9BLB - chains B and G of the 6 polymer chains in the assembly; structure by electron microscopy, 3.20 A resolution.

# Chain B
Molecule: Guanine nucleotide-binding protein G(I)/G(S)/G(T) subunit beta-1
Organism: Homo sapiens
UniProt: P62873 (GBB1_HUMAN); numbering as in UniProt (aligned over 2-340)
Amino-acid sequence (350 residues; each row starts with the number of its first residue; numbers below 1 keep their minus sign (Met-9 is residue -9)):
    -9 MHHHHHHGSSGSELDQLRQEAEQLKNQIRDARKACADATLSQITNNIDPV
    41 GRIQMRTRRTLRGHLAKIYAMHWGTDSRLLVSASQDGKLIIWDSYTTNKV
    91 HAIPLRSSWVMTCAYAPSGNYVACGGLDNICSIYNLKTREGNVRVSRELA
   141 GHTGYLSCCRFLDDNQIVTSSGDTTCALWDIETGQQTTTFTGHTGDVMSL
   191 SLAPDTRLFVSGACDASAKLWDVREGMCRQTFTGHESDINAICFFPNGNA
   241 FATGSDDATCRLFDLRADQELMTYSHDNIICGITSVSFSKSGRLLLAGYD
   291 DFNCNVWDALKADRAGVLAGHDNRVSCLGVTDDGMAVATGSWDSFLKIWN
Not modelled in the structure: -9 to 1
Differences from the reference sequence: expression tag (-9 to 1)
Curated features (UniProtKB/Swiss-Prot):
  - modified residue: Ser2 (N-acetylserine), His266 (Phosphohistidine)
  - natural variant: Leu30 (L30F: In MRD42; uncertain significance), Arg52 (R52G: In MRD42), Gly64 (G64V: In MRD42), Asp76 (D76E: In MRD42; D76G: In MRD42), Gly77 (G77S: In MRD42), Lys78 (K78R: In MRD42), Ile80 (I80N: In MRD42; I80T: In MRD42), His91 (H91R: In MRD42; uncertain significance), Ala92 (A92T: In MRD42), Pro94 (P94S: In MRD42), Leu95 (L95P: In MRD42), Arg96 (R96L: In MRD42), 5 further natural variant entries in UniProt

# Chain G
Molecule: Guanine nucleotide-binding protein G(I)/G(S)/G(O) subunit gamma-2
Organism: Homo sapiens
UniProt: P59768 (GBG2_HUMAN); residues 1-71 here = UniProt positions 1-71
Amino-acid sequence (71 residues; each row starts with the number of its first residue):
     1 MASNNTASIAQARKLVEQLKMEANIDRIKVSKAAADLMAYCEAHAKEDPL
    51 LTPVPASENPFREKKFFCAIL
Not modelled in the structure: 1-7, 63-71
Curated features (UniProtKB/Swiss-Prot):
  - modified residue: Ala2 (N-acetylalanine), Cys68 (Cysteine methyl ester)
  - lipidation: Cys68 (S-geranylgeranyl cysteine)

# Interface between chain B and chain G
Pairs across the interface - 78 pairs, chain B then chain G:
  Glu3(B) - Ile9(G)
  Leu4(B) - Ser8(G)
  Leu4(B) - Ile9(G)
  Leu4(B) - Ala12(G)  hydrophobic
  Leu7(B) - Ile9(G)
  Leu7(B) - Ala12(G)  hydrophobic
  Leu7(B) - Arg13(G)
  Glu10(B) - Val16(G)
  Leu14(B) - Val16(G)
  Leu14(B) - Leu19(G)  hydrophobic
  Lys15(B) - Leu19(G)
  Gln17(B) - Ala23(G)
  Ile18(B) - Leu19(G)  hydrophobic
  Ala21(B) - Arg27(G)
  Ala24(B) - Lys29(G)
  Cys25(B) - Arg27(G)
  Cys25(B) - Ile28(G)
  Cys25(B) - Lys29(G)
  Cys25(B) - Val30(G)  hydrogen bond (backbone-backbone)
  Ala26(B) - Val30(G)  hydrophobic
  Asp27(B) - Lys29(G)
  Asp27(B) - Val30(G)  hydrogen bond (side chain-backbone)
  Asp27(B) - Ser31(G)  hydrogen bond
  Ala28(B) - Val30(G)
  Ala28(B) - Ser31(G)
  Leu30(B) - Ala34(G)  hydrophobic
  Ile33(B) - Ser31(G)
  Ile33(B) - Ala34(G)  hydrophobic
  Ile33(B) - Met38(G)  hydrophobic
  Thr34(B) - Met38(G)
  Ile37(B) - Met38(G)  hydrophobic
  Val40(B) - Leu51(G)  hydrophobic
  Arg48(B) - Phe61(G)
  Arg49(B) - Pro60(G)
  Trp63(B) - Phe61(G)  hydrophobic
  Ser84(B) - Phe61(G)
  Tyr85(B) - Pro60(G)
  Tyr85(B) - Phe61(G)  hydrophobic
  Cys218(B) - Gln18(G)  hydrogen bond (backbone-side chain)
  Arg219(B) - Glu22(G)
  Gln220(B) - Glu22(G)
  Gln220(B) - Ile25(G)
  Thr221(B) - Glu22(G)  hydrogen bond
  Phe235(B) - Tyr40(G)  hydrophobic
  Phe235(B) - Cys41(G)  hydrophobic
  Pro236(B) - Tyr40(G)
  Asn237(B) - Leu37(G)
  Asn237(B) - Tyr40(G)
  Leu252(B) - Leu37(G)  hydrophobic
  Asp254(B) - Ala33(G)
  Arg256(B) - Arg27(G)
  Arg256(B) - Ile28(G)
  Arg256(B) - Asp36(G)  salt bridge
  Asp258(B) - Ile25(G)
  Asp258(B) - Arg27(G)  salt bridge
  Gln259(B) - Val30(G)
  Leu261(B) - Val30(G)  hydrophobic
  Ser279(B) - Asp48(G)  hydrogen bond
  Lys280(B) - Glu47(G)
  Lys280(B) - Asp48(G)  hydrogen bond (backbone-side chain)
  Ser281(B) - Tyr40(G)
  Ser281(B) - Cys41(G)
  Ser281(B) - His44(G)
  Ser281(B) - Asp48(G)  hydrogen bond
  Gly282(B) - Cys41(G)
  Arg283(B) - Cys41(G)
  Arg283(B) - Leu51(G)
  Leu284(B) - Leu51(G)  hydrophobic
  Leu300(B) - Met38(G)  hydrophobic
  Asp323(B) - Pro49(G)
  Gly324(B) - Pro49(G)
  Gly324(B) - Leu50(G)
  Met325(B) - Pro49(G)  hydrophobic
  Met325(B) - Asn59(G)
  Met325(B) - Pro60(G)
  Ala326(B) - Phe61(G)  hydrophobic
  Ile338(B) - Phe61(G)  hydrophobic
  Asn340(B) - Asn59(G)  hydrogen bond
Interface residues without a listed pair, chain B (57 interface residues in all): Ala11, Thr29, Ala240, Ala257, Leu286, Val320, Val327
Interface residues without a listed pair, chain G (36 interface residues in all): Leu15, Lys20, Asp26, Ala45, Val54

# Overview
The interface between chain B and chain G involves 57 residues on one side and 36 on the other; the contacts
include 9 hydrogen bonds and 2 salt bridges. Polar pairs include Arg256(B)-Asp36(G), Asp258(B)-Arg27(G) and
Asp27(B)-Val30(G).
Here chain B is Guanine nucleotide-binding protein G(I)/G(S)/G(T) subunit beta-1 and chain G is Guanine
nucleotide-binding protein G(I)/G(S)/G(O) subunit gamma-2, both from Homo sapiens. Entry 9BLB (Human
Calcitonin Receptor in Complex with Gs and Cagrilintide Backbone (non-acylated) in bypass conformation) was
determined by electron microscopy (same publication as 9BLC, 9BLW, 9BP3, 9BQ3, 9BTW, 9BUB and 3 further
entries).
